1LK6 - chains I and C of the 4 polymer chains in the assembly; structure by X-ray diffraction, 2.80 A resolution.

Chain I:
Protein: antithrombin-III
From: Homo sapiens
UniProt: P01008 (ANT3_HUMAN); residues 1-432 here correspond to UniProt positions 33-464 (UniProt number = residue number + 32)
Chain sequence (432 residues; numbered 1 to 432; the number before each row is that of its first residue):
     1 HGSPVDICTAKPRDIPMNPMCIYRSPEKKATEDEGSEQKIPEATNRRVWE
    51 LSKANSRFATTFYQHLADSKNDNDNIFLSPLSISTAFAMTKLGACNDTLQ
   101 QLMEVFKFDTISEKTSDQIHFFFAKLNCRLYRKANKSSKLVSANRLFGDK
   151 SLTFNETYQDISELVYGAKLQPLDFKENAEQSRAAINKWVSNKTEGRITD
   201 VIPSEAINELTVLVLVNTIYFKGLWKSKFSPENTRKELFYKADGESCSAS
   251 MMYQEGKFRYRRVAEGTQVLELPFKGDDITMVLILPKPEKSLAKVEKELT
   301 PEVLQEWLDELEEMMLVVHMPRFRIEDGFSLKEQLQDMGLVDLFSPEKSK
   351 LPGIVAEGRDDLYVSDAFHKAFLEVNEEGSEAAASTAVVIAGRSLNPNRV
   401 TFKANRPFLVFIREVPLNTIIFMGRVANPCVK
Not modelled in the structure: 1-4, 28-41, 381-383, 432
Disulfides: Cys-8/Cys-128, Cys-21/Cys-95, Cys-247/Cys-430
Ligand contacts:
  - N-acetylglucosamine (NAG; 2-acetamido-2-deoxy-beta-D-glucopyranose): Asn-18, Pro-19, Met-20, Asn-155, Glu-156, Thr-157, Ala-356, Glu-357
  - 2-acetamido-2-deoxy-alpha-D-glucopyranose (NDG): Cys-21, Cys-95, Asn-96
Swiss-Prot annotation at these positions:
  - binding site (heparin): Trp-49, Arg-129, Arg-145
  - site: Arg-393, Ser-394 (Reactive bond)
  - modified residue: Thr-31 (Phosphothreonine), Ser-36 (Phosphoserine)
  - glycosylation (N-linked (GlcNAc...) asparagine): Asn-96, Asn-135, Asn-155 (complex), Asn-192

Chain C:
Protein: antithrombin P14-P9 peptide
Chain sequence (7 residues; row label = number of the first residue in the row):
     1 XSEAAAS
Modified positions: ACE (acetyl group) at position 1

Interface between chain I and chain C:
Contacting residue pairs - 53 pairs, chain I then chain C:
  Phe-77(I) with Ala-4(C), hydrophobic
  Ser-79(I) with Ala-6(C)
  Val-190(I) with Ser-7(C)
  Thr-194(I) with Ala-5(C)
  Arg-197(I) with Glu-3(C), salt bridge
  Ile-198(I) with Ala-5(C); Ala-6(C); Ser-7(C)
  Val-201(I) with Ser-7(C)
  Val-216(I) with Ser-7(C)
  Asn-217(I) with Ala-6(C); Ser-7(C), hydrogen bond (backbone-side chain)
  Thr-218(I) with Ala-6(C); Ser-7(C)
  Ile-219(I) with Ala-5(C); Ala-6(C), hydrogen bond (backbone-backbone)
  Tyr-220(I) with Glu-3(C), hydrogen bond; Ala-4(C); Ala-5(C), hydrophobic
  Phe-221(I) with Ser-2(C); Glu-3(C); Ala-4(C), hydrogen bond (backbone-backbone)
  Lys-222(I) with Ser-2(C); Glu-3(C), salt bridge
  Gly-223(I) with ACE_1(C); Ser-2(C), hydrogen bond (backbone-backbone)
  Trp-225(I) with ACE_1(C); Ser-2(C)
  Phe-274(I) with Ser-2(C)
  Met-281(I) with Ser-2(C)
  Phe-368(I) with Ser-7(C)
  His-369(I) with Ala-6(C); Ser-7(C)
  Lys-370(I) with Ala-6(C); Ser-7(C), hydrogen bond (backbone-backbone)
  Ala-371(I) with Ala-5(C); Ala-6(C), hydrophobic
  Phe-372(I) with Glu-3(C); Ala-4(C); Ala-5(C), hydrogen bond (backbone-backbone)
  Leu-373(I) with Glu-3(C); Ala-4(C), hydrophobic
  Glu-374(I) with ACE_1(C); Ser-2(C); Glu-3(C), hydrogen bond (backbone-backbone)
  Val-375(I) with ACE_1(C); Ser-2(C)
  Asn-376(I) with ACE_1(C), hydrogen bond (backbone-backbone)
  Gly-379(I) with ACE_1(C)
  Ile-412(I) with Ala-4(C), hydrophobic
  Phe-422(I) with Ala-4(C), hydrophobic; Ala-5(C); Ala-6(C), hydrophobic
Other interface residues (no listed pair), chain I (33 interface residues in all): Ser-82, Leu-224, Glu-378

In short:
Chain I and chain C form an interface of 33 and 7 residues respectively; the contacts include 9 hydrogen bonds
and 2 salt bridges. Polar contacts include Arg-197(I)/Glu-3(C), Lys-222(I)/Glu-3(C) and Asn-217(I)/Ser-7(C).
Ligands of chain I: 2-acetamido-2-deoxy-alpha-D-glucopyranose and N-acetylglucosamine.
Here chain I is antithrombin-III (Homo sapiens) and chain C is antithrombin P14-P9 peptide. Entry 1LK6
(Structure of dimeric antithrombin complexed with a P14-P9 reactive loop peptide and an exogenous tripeptide)
was determined by X-ray diffraction.
